Entry 8A5W (X-ray diffraction, 2.78 A resolution); this record covers chains F and G of the 8 polymer chains in the assembly.

== Chain F ==
Protein: Phosphoserine aminotransferase
From: Homo sapiens
Notes: EC 2.6.1.52
UniProt: Q9Y617 (SERC_HUMAN); residue numbers follow UniProt; this construct covers 6-370
Chain sequence (365 residues; numbered 6 to 370; the number before each row is that of its first residue):
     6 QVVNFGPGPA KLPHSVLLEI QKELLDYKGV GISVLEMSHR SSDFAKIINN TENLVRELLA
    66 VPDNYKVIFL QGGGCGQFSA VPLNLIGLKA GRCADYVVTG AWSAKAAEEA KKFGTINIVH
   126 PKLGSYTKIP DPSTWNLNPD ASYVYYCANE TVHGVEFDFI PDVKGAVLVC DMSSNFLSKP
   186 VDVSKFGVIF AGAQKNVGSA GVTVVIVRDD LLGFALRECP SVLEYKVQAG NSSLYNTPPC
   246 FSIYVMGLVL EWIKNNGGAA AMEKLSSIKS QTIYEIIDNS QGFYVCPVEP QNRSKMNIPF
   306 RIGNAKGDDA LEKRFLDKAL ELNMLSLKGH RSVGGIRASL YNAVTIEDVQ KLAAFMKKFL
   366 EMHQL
Ligand contacts: E1U ((2S)-2-[(E)-[2-methyl-3-oxidanyl-5-(phosphonooxymethyl)pyridin-4-yl]methylideneamino]-3-phosphonooxy-propanoic acid): Pro12, Gly13, Gly78, Gly79, Cys80, Phe83, Trp107, Cys152, Asn154, Thr156, Val157, Asp176, Ser178, Ser179, Gln199, Lys200, His335, Arg336, Arg342
UniProt features mapped onto this chain:
  - binding site (O-phospho-L-serine): His44, Arg45, His335, Arg336, Arg342
  - binding site (pyridoxal 5'-phosphate): Gly79, Cys80, Trp107, Thr156, Asp176, Gln199, Asn241, Thr242
  - modified residue: Lys51 (N6-acetyllysine), Lys127 (N6-acetyllysine), Lys200 (N6-(pyridoxal phosphate)lysine), Lys269 (N6-acetyllysine), Lys318 (N6-acetyllysine), Lys323 (N6-acetyllysine), Ser331 (Phosphoserine), Lys333 (N6-acetyllysine)
  - natural variant: Ser43 (S43R: In PSATD), Arg61 (R61W: In NLS2), Tyr70 (Y70N: In NLS2; uncertain significance), Gly79 (G79W: In NLS2), Pro87 (P87A: Has no effect on O-phospho-L-serine:2-oxoglutarate aminotransferase catalytic efficiency), Ala99 (A99V: In NLS2), Asp100 (D100A: In PSATD), Glu155 (E155Q: In NLS2; uncertain significance), Ser179 (S179L: In NLS2), Cys245 (C245R: In NLS2), Arg342 (R342W: In NLS2)
From the paper describing this entry:
  - binding site for phosphoserine: Trp107, His335, Arg336, Arg342
  - binding site for E1U: His335, Arg336, Arg342

== Chain G ==
Protein: Phosphoserine aminotransferase
From: Homo sapiens
Notes: EC 2.6.1.52
UniProt: Q9Y617 (SERC_HUMAN); residue numbers follow UniProt; this construct covers 1-370
Chain sequence (393 residues; each row starts with the number of its first residue; numbers below 1 keep their minus sign (Met-22 is residue -22)):
   -22 MGSSHHHHHH SSGLVPRGSH IGPMDAPRQV VNFGPGPAKL PHSVLLEIQK ELLDYKGVGI
    38 SVLEMSHRSS DFAKIINNTE NLVRELLAVP DNYKVIFLQG GGCGQFSAVP LNLIGLKAGR
    98 CADYVVTGAW SAKAAEEAKK FGTINIVHPK LGSYTKIPDP STWNLNPDAS YVYYCANETV
   158 HGVEFDFIPD VKGAVLVCDM SSNFLSKPVD VSKFGVIFAG AQKNVGSAGV TVVIVRDDLL
   218 GFALRECPSV LEYKVQAGNS SLYNTPPCFS IYVMGLVLEW IKNNGGAAAM EKLSSIKSQT
   278 IYEIIDNSQG FYVCPVEPQN RSKMNIPFRI GNAKGDDALE KRFLDKALEL NMLSLKGHRS
   338 VGGIRASLYN AVTIEDVQKL AAFMKKFLEM HQL
Not modelled in the structure: -22 to 5
Modified positions: Lys200 ((2S)-2-amino-6-[[3-hydroxy-2-methyl-5-(phosphonooxymethyl)pyridin-4-yl]methylideneamino]hexanoic acid; LLP)
Construct notes: initiating methionine (-22); expression tag (-21 to 0)
UniProt features mapped onto this chain:
  - binding site (O-phospho-L-serine): His44, Arg45, His335, Arg336, Arg342
  - binding site (pyridoxal 5'-phosphate): Gly79, Cys80, Trp107, Thr156, Asp176, Gln199, Asn241, Thr242
  - modified residue: Met1 (N-acetylmethionine), Lys51 (N6-acetyllysine), Lys127 (N6-acetyllysine), Lys200 (N6-(pyridoxal phosphate)lysine), Lys269 (N6-acetyllysine), Lys318 (N6-acetyllysine), Lys323 (N6-acetyllysine), Ser331 (Phosphoserine), Lys333 (N6-acetyllysine)
  - natural variant: Ser43 (S43R: In PSATD), Arg61 (R61W: In NLS2), Tyr70 (Y70N: In NLS2; uncertain significance), Gly79 (G79W: In NLS2), Pro87 (P87A: Has no effect on O-phospho-L-serine:2-oxoglutarate aminotransferase catalytic efficiency), Ala99 (A99V: In NLS2), Asp100 (D100A: In PSATD), Glu155 (E155Q: In NLS2; uncertain significance), Ser179 (S179L: In NLS2), Cys245 (C245R: In NLS2), Arg342 (R342W: In NLS2)
From the paper describing this entry:
  - binding site for phosphoserine: His44, Arg45, Arg342
  - catalytic residues: Lys200

== Interface between chain F and chain G ==
Residue-residue contacts (18; chain F residue first):
  Asn260(F) - Gln355(G)  hydrogen bond (backbone-side chain)
  Asn260(F) - Lys362(G)  hydrogen bond
  Asn261(F) - Ile273(G)
  Asn261(F) - Ile351(G)
  Asn261(F) - Gln355(G)  hydrogen bond
  Ala266(F) - Ile273(G)
  Leu270(F) - Leu270(G)  hydrophobic
  Leu270(F) - Ile273(G)  hydrophobic
  Leu270(F) - Ile351(G)  hydrophobic
  Ile273(F) - Asn261(G)
  Ile273(F) - Ala266(G)  hydrophobic
  Ile273(F) - Leu270(G)  hydrophobic
  Thr277(F) - Asn260(G)
  Ile351(F) - Asn261(G)
  Ile351(F) - Leu270(G)  hydrophobic
  Gln355(F) - Asn260(G)  hydrogen bond (side chain-backbone)
  Gln355(F) - Asn261(G)
  Lys362(F) - Asn260(G)  hydrogen bond
Interface residues without a listed pair, chain F (11 interface residues in all): Lys269, Ser272
Interface residues without a listed pair, chain G (10 interface residues in all): Lys269, Thr277

== Overview ==
The interface between chain F and chain G involves 11 residues on one side and 10 on the other, with 5
hydrogen bonds. Among the polar pairs are Asn260(F)-Gln355(G), Asn260(F)-Lys362(G) and Asn261(F)-Gln355(G).
Bound to chain F: compound E1U. From the paper: the catalytic residue Lys200(G); a binding site for
phosphoserine at Trp107(F), His335(F) and His44(G) among others.
Chain F is Phosphoserine aminotransferase and chain G is Phosphoserine aminotransferase, both from Homo
sapiens; the structure, Crystal structure of the human phosphoserine aminotransferase (PSAT) in complex with
O-phosphoserine, was determined by X-ray diffraction.
